7VIF - chains A and D of the 5 polymer chains in the assembly; structure by electron microscopy, 2.83 A resolution.

# Chain A
Name: Guanine nucleotide-binding protein G(I)/G(S)/G(T) subunit beta-1
From: Homo sapiens
Reference sequence: P62873 (GBB1_HUMAN); residues 1-339 here correspond to UniProt positions 2-340 (UniProt number = residue number + 1)
Amino-acid sequence (357 residues; numbered -17 to 339; the number before each row is that of its first residue; numbers below 1 keep their minus sign (His-17 is residue -17)):
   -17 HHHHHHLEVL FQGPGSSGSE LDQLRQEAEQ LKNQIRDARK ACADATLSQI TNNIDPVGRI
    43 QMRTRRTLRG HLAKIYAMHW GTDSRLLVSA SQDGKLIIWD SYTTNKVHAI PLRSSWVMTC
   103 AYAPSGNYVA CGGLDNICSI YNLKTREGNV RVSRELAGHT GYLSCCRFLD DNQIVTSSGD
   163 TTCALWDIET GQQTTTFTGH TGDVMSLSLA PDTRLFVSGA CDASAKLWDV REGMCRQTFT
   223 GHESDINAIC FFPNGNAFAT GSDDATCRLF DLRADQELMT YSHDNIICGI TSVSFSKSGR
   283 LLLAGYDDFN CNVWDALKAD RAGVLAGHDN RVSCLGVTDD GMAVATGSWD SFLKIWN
Unresolved in the structure: -17 to 1
Sequence notes: expression tag (-17 to 0)
UniProt features mapped onto this chain:
  - modified residue: Ser1 (N-acetylserine), His265 (Phosphohistidine)

# Chain D
Name: Guanine nucleotide-binding protein G(i) subunit alpha-1
From: Homo sapiens
Reference sequence: P63096 (GNAI1_HUMAN); residue numbers follow UniProt; this construct covers 1-354
Amino-acid sequence (354 residues; row label = number of the first residue in the row):
     1 MGCTLSAEDK AAVERSKMID RNLREDGEKA AREVKLLLLG AGESGKSTIV KQMKIIHEAG
    61 YSEEECKQYK AVVYSNTIQS IIAIIRAMGR LKIDFGDSAR ADDARQLFVL AGAAEEGFMT
   121 AELAGVIKRL WKDSGVQACF NRSREYQLND SAAYYLNDLD RIAQPNYIPT QQDVLRTRVK
   181 TTGIVETHFT FKDLHFKMFD VGGQRSERKK WIHCFEGVTA IIFCVALSDY DLVLAEDEEM
   241 NRMHESMKLF DSICNNKWFT DTSIILFLNK KDLFEEKIKK SPLTICYPEY AGSNTYEEAA
   301 AYIQCQFEDL NKRKDTKEIY THFTCATDTK NVQFVFDAVT DVIIKNNLKD CGLF
Unresolved in the structure: 1-2, 57-182, 237
UniProt features mapped onto this chain:
  - region: Lys35 to Thr48 (G1 motif), Asp173 to Thr181 (G2 motif), Phe196 to Arg205 (G3 motif), Ile265 to Asp272 (G4 motif), Thr324 to Thr329 (G5 motif)
  - binding site (GTP): Glu43 to Thr48, Ser151, Leu175 to Thr181, Asp200 to Gln204, Asn269 to Asp272, Ala326
  - binding site (Mg(2+)): Ser47, Thr181
  - modified residue: Arg178 (ADP-ribosylarginine), Gln204 (Deamidated glutamine), Cys351 (ADP-ribosylcysteine)
  - lipidation: Gly2 (N-myristoyl glycine), Cys3 (S-palmitoyl cysteine)
  - natural variant: Gly40 (G40C: In NEDHISB; G40R: In NEDHISB), Gly45 (G45D: In NEDHISB), Thr48 (T48I: In NEDHISB; T48K: In NEDHISB), Gln52 (Q52P: In NEDHISB), Ser75 (deletion: In NEDHISB; uncertain significance), Gln172 (deletion: In NEDHISB), Asp173 (D173V: In NEDHISB), Glu186 to Phe189 (deletion: In NEDHISB; uncertain significance), Cys224 (C224Y: In NEDHISB), Lys270 (K270N: In NEDHISB; K270R: In NEDHISB), Asp272 (D272G: In NEDHISB), Ala326 (A326P: In NEDHISB), 1 further natural variant entry in UniProt
  - mutagenesis: Gly42 (G42R: Abolishes switch to an activated conformation and dissociation from beta and gamma subunits upon GTP binding. Abolishes interaction with RGS family members), Glu116 (E116L: Enhances interaction (inactive GDP-bound) with RGS14), Gln147 (Q147L: Enhances interaction (inactive GDP-bound) with RGS14), Glu245 (E245L: Enhances interaction (inactive GDP-bound) with RGS14)

# Chain A / chain D interface
Pairs across the interface (52):
  Gly52(A) - Leu23(D)
  Leu54(A) - Leu23(D)
  Leu54(A) - Gly27(D)
  Lys56(A) - His213(D)
  Lys56(A) - Glu216(D)  salt bridge
  Tyr58(A) - His213(D)  hydrogen bond
  Tyr58(A) - Cys214(D)  hydrogen bond
  Lys77(A) - Leu23(D)
  Lys77(A) - Asp26(D)  salt bridge
  Ile79(A) - Leu23(D)  hydrophobic
  Asn87(A) - Val13(D)
  Asn87(A) - Ser16(D)  hydrogen bond
  Lys88(A) - Ser16(D)  hydrogen bond (backbone-side chain)
  Lys88(A) - Ile19(D)
  Lys88(A) - Asp20(D)  salt bridge
  Lys88(A) - Leu23(D)
  Val89(A) - Arg15(D)  hydrogen bond (backbone-side chain)
  His90(A) - Arg15(D)
  Ala91(A) - Ile19(D)  hydrophobic
  Trp98(A) - Ile184(D)
  Trp98(A) - Glu186(D)  hydrogen bond
  Trp98(A) - Phe199(D)  hydrophobic
  Trp98(A) - Cys214(D)
  Trp98(A) - Phe215(D)  hydrophobic
  Met100(A) - Cys214(D)  hydrophobic
  Leu116(A) - Gly183(D)
  Leu116(A) - Ile184(D)
  Leu116(A) - Gln204(D)  hydrogen bond (backbone-side chain)
  Leu116(A) - Trp211(D)  hydrophobic
  Leu116(A) - Phe215(D)  hydrophobic
  Asn118(A) - Gly183(D)
  Asn118(A) - Gln204(D)
  Gly143(A) - Gln204(D)
  Gly143(A) - Ser206(D)
  Tyr144(A) - Gln204(D)  hydrogen bond (backbone-side chain)
  Tyr144(A) - Ser206(D)
  Tyr144(A) - Lys210(D)
  Tyr144(A) - Trp211(D)
  Gly161(A) - Ser206(D)  hydrogen bond (backbone-side chain)
  Asp185(A) - Ser206(D)
  Asp185(A) - Glu207(D)
  Met187(A) - Lys210(D)
  Cys203(A) - Glu207(D)
  Cys203(A) - Lys210(D)
  Asp227(A) - Glu207(D)
  Asp227(A) - Lys209(D)  salt bridge
  Asp227(A) - Lys210(D)
  Asn229(A) - Lys210(D)  hydrogen bond
  Asp245(A) - Lys210(D)  salt bridge
  Arg313(A) - Trp258(D)
  Trp331(A) - His213(D)
  Trp331(A) - Trp258(D)  hydrophobic
Other interface residues (no listed pair), chain A (32 interface residues in all): Arg51, Gln74, Ser97, Asp117, Thr142, Asp162
Other interface residues (no listed pair), chain D (25 interface residues in all): Ala12, Arg205

# Summary
The interface between chain A and chain D involves 32 residues on one side and 25 on the other; the contacts
include 10 hydrogen bonds and 5 salt bridges. Polar pairs include Lys56(A)-Glu216(D), Lys77(A)-Asp26(D) and
Lys88(A)-Asp20(D).
Chain A is Guanine nucleotide-binding protein G(I)/G(S)/G(T) subunit beta-1 and chain D is Guanine
nucleotide-binding protein G(i) subunit alpha-1, both from Homo sapiens; the structure, Cryo-EM structure of
Gi coupled Sphingosine 1-phosphate receptor bound with (S)-FTY720-P, was determined by electron microscopy,
deposited together with 7VIE, 7VIG and 7VIH.
